PDB entry 7MKI | electron microscopy, 3.50 A resolution | chains P and I of the 8 polymer chains in the assembly

[Chain P]
Molecule: Nontemplate strand of lambda PR DNA promoter (-5G to C)
Sequence (90 nucleotides; row label = number of the first residue in the row):
     1 GGATAAATAT CTAACACCGT GCGTGTTGAC TATTTTACCT CTGGCGGTGA TAATGCTTGC
    61 ATGTACTAAG GAGGTTGTAT GTCGACCTCG
Disordered / not traced: 1-23, 58-60, 76-90

[Chain I]
Protein: DNA-directed RNA polymerase subunit beta
Organism: Escherichia coli
Notes: EC 2.7.7.6
Reference sequence: P0A8V4 (RPOB_ECO57); residue numbers follow UniProt; this construct covers 1-1342
Amino-acid sequence (1342 residues; numbered 1 to 1342; the number before each row is that of its first residue):
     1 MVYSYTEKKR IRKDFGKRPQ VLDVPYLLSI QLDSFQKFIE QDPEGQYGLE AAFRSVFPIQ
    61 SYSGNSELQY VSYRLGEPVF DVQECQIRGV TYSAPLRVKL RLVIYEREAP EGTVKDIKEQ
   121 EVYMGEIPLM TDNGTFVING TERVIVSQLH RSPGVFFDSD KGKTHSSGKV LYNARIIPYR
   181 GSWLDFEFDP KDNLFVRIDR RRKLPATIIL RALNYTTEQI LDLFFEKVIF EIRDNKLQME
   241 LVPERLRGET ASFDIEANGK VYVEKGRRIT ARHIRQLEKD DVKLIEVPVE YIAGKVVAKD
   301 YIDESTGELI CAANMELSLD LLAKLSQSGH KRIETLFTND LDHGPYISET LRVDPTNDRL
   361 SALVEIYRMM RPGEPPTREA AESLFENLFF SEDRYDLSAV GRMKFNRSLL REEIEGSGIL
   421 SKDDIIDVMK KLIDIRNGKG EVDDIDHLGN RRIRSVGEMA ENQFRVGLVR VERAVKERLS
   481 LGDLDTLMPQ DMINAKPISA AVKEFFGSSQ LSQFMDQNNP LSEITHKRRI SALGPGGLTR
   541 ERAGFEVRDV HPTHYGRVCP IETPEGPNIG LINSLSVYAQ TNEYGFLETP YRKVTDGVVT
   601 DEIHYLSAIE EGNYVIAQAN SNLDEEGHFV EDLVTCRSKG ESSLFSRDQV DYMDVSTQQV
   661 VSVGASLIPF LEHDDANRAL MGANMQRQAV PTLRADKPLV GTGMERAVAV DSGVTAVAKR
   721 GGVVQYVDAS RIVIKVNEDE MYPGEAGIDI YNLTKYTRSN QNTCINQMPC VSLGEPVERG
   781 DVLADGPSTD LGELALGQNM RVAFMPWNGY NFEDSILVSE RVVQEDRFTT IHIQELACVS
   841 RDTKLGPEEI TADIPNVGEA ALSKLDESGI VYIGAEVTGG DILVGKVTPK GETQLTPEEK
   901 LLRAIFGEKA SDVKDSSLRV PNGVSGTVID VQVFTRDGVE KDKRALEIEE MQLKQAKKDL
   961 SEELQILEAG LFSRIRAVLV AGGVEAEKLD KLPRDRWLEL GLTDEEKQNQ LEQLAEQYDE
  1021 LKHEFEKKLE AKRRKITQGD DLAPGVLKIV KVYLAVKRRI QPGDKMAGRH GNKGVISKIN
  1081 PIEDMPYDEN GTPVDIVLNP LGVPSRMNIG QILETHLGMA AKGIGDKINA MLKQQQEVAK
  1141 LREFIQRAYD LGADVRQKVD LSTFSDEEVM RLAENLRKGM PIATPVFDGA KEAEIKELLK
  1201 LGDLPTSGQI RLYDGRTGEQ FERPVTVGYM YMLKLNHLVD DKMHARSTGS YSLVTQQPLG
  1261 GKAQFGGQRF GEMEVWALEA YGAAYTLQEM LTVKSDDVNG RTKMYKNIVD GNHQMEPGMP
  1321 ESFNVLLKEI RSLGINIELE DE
Disordered / not traced: 1, 1342
Ligand contacts:
  - chapso (1N7), molecule 1: Gln46, Tyr47, Tyr179, Asp396, Ser398, Ala399, Val400, Arg452, Glu458, Glu461, Glu583, Tyr584
  - chapso (1N7), molecule 2: Gln725, Tyr726, Glu962, Gln965, Ile966, Ala969
Curated features (UniProtKB/Swiss-Prot):
  - modified residue (N6-acetyllysine): Lys1022, Lys1200

[How chain P and chain I interact]
Pairs across the interface (8):
  DT57(P) - Arg371(I)  hydrogen bond to the base
  DT57(P) - Arg473(I)  salt bridge to the phosphate
  DA61(P) - Gly181(I)  hydrogen bond to the base
  DA61(P) - Trp183(I)  stacking on the base
  DT62(P) - Arg151(I)  sugar contact
  DT62(P) - Trp183(I)  sugar contact
  DT62(P) - Arg542(I)  phosphate contact
  DG63(P) - Arg542(I)  base contact
Also at the interface, not in a pair above, chain P (6 interface residues in all): DG55, DC56
Also at the interface, not in a pair above, chain I (12 interface residues in all): Ser182, Asp199, Glu374, Pro375, Thr539, Glu541

[Overview]
The interface between chain P and chain I involves 6 residues on one side and 12 on the other; the contacts
include 2 hydrogen bonds, 1 salt bridge and 1 aromatic stacking contact. Polar contacts include
DT57(P)-Arg371(I), DA61(P)-Gly181(I) and DT57(P)-Arg473(I). Bound to chain I: chapso.
Chain P is Nontemplate strand of lambda PR DNA promoter (-5G to C) and chain I is DNA-directed RNA polymerase
subunit beta (Escherichia coli); the structure, Cryo-EM structure of Escherichia coli RNA polymerase bound to
lambda PR (-5G to C) promoter DNA, was determined by electron microscopy, deposited together with 7MKD, 7MKE
and 7MKJ.
